PDB entry 4MJA | X-ray diffraction, 2.00 A resolution | chain A

== Chain A ==
Name: Probable glutaredoxin ssr2061
Organism: Synechocystis sp
UniProtKB: P73492 (GLRX2_SYNY3); residue numbers follow UniProt; this construct covers 2-88
Sequence (99 residues; numbered -10 to 88; the number before each row is that of its first residue; numbers below 1 keep their minus sign (Met-10 is residue -10)):
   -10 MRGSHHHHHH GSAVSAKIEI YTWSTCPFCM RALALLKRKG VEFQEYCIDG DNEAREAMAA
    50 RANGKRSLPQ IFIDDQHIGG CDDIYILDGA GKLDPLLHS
Construct notes: initiating methionine (-10); expression tag (-9 to 1); engineered mutation Ile75 (Ala in P73492)
Reported in the primary citation:
  - mutagenesis - A2I, A2T, A2Y, K28C, G69F: unchanged expression
  - mutagenesis - A75I: abolished binding to sulfate ions
  - mutagenesis - L25S, G68Y: abolished expression

== Summary ==
From the paper: L25S and G68Y abolish expression; A75I abolishes binding to sulfate ions; 8 substitutions were
tested in all.
Chain A is Probable glutaredoxin ssr2061 (Synechocystis sp); the structure, Synechocystis sp. PCC 6803
glutaredoxin A-A75I, was determined by X-ray diffraction (same publication as 4MJC, 4MJB and 4MJE).
